6J5D - chains A and H of the 3 polymer chains in the assembly; structure by X-ray diffraction, 1.80 A resolution.

== Chain A ==
Name: Envelope
From: Louping ill virus
Notes: fragment: Domain III
UniProt: O40970 (O40970_LIV); numbering as in UniProt (aligned over 301-401)
Chain sequence (101 residues; row label = number of the first residue in the row):
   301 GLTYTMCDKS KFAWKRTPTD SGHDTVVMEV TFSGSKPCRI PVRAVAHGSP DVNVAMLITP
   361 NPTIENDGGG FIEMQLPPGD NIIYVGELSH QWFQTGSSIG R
Unresolved in the structure: 301-303, 398-401
Disulfides: Cys-307/Cys-338

== Chain H ==
Name: antibody heavy chain
From: Mus musculus
Notes: antibody fragment or engineered binder
Chain sequence (120 residues; row label = number of the first residue in the row):
     1 QVQLQQSGPE LVKPGASVKM SCKASGYTFT DYVIGWVKQR TGQGLEWIGE IYPGSGTTYY
    61 NEKFKDKATL TADKSSNTAY MQLSSLTSED SAVYFCARGE DGYYIALDYW GQGTTVTVSS
Disulfides: Cys-22/Cys-96

== Interface between chain A and chain H ==
Pairs across the interface (17; chain A residue first):
  Asp-308(A) / Gly-102(H)
  Asp-308(A) / Tyr-103(H)  hydrogen bond (side chain-backbone)
  Asp-308(A) / Tyr-104(H)  hydrogen bond (side chain-backbone)
  Lys-309(A) / Tyr-103(H)
  Lys-311(A) / Tyr-104(H)  hydrogen bond (side chain-backbone)
  Phe-332(A) / Tyr-59(H)  hydrogen bond (backbone-side chain)
  Ser-333(A) / Tyr-59(H)
  Gly-334(A) / Tyr-52(H)
  Gly-334(A) / Thr-57(H)
  Gly-334(A) / Tyr-59(H)  hydrogen bond (backbone-side chain)
  Ser-335(A) / Tyr-52(H)
  Ser-335(A) / Ser-55(H)  hydrogen bond
  Ser-335(A) / Thr-57(H)
  Ser-335(A) / Asp-101(H)
  Lys-336(A) / Ser-55(H)
  Lys-336(A) / Thr-57(H)  hydrogen bond (backbone-side chain)
  Lys-336(A) / Tyr-59(H)
Also at the interface, not in a pair above, chain A (10 interface residues in all): Ser-310, Glu-387
The authors on this interface:
  - residue pairs: Asp-308(A)/Tyr-104(H), Lys-309(A)/Tyr-103(H), Lys-311(A)/Tyr-104(H) (hydrogen bond), Phe-332(A)/Tyr-59(H), Gly-334(A)/Tyr-59(H), Ser-335(A)/Ser-55(H), Lys-336(A)/Thr-57(H), Tyr-52(H)/Ser-335(A), Asp-101(H)/Ser-335(A), Gly-102(H)/Asp-308(A), Tyr-103(H)/Asp-308(A)
  - epitope / paratope residues, chain A: Asp-308(A), Lys-309(A), Lys-311(A), Phe-332(A), Gly-334(A), Ser-335(A), Lys-336(A)
  - epitope / paratope residues, chain H: Tyr-52(H), Ser-55(H), Thr-57(H), Tyr-59(H), Asp-101(H), Gly-102(H), Tyr-103(H), Tyr-104(H)

== Summary ==
The interface between chain A and chain H involves 10 residues on one side and 8 on the other; the contacts
include 7 hydrogen bonds. Polar contacts include Asp-308(A)/Tyr-103(H), Asp-308(A)/Tyr-104(H) and
Lys-311(A)/Tyr-104(H). The paper describes contacts between Asp-308(A) and Tyr-104(H), Lys-309(A) and
Tyr-103(H) and Phe-332(A) and Tyr-59(H) among others; a hydrogen bond between Lys-311(A) and Tyr-104(H). The
paper reports epitope/paratope residues Asp-308(A), Lys-309(A) and Tyr-52(H) among others.
Here chain A is Envelope (Louping ill virus) and chain H is antibody heavy chain (Mus musculus). Entry 6J5D
(Complex structure of MAb 4.2-scFv with louping ill virus envelope protein Domain III) was determined by X-ray
diffraction together with 6J5C, 6J5F and 6J5G from the same study.
